2OL3 - chains A and B of the 5 polymer chains in the assembly; structure by X-ray diffraction, 2.90 A resolution.

[Chain A]
Molecule: BM3.3 T-cell receptor alpha-chain
Source organism: Mus musculus
UniProtKB: Q5R1F1 (Q5R1F1_MOUSE); the construct lacks a stretch of the UniProt sequence, so the offset changes along the chain: 1-30 = UniProt 23-52; 31-93 = UniProt 54-116
Sequence (142 residues; row label = number of the first residue in the row; note: 1 number in that range is skipped by the numbering (no residue carries it; nothing is unmodelled there)):
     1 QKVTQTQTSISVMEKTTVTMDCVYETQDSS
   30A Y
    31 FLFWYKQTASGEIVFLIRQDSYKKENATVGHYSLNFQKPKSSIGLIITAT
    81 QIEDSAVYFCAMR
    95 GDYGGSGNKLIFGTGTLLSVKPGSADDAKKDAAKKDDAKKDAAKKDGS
Disordered / not traced: 119-142
Disulfides: Cys22-Cys90
Small-molecule neighbours: N-acetylglucosamine (NAG; 2-acetamido-2-deoxy-beta-D-glucopyranose): Lys54, Glu55, Asn56, Leu64, Asn65, Phe66
From the paper describing this entry:
  - post-translational modification sites: Asn56
  - conformationally variable residues (loop rearrangement, order/disorder transition): Ala91 to Ile105

[Chain B]
Molecule: BM3.3 T-cell receptor beta-chain
Source organism: Mus musculus
UniProtKB: P04214 (TVB6_MOUSE); the construct lacks a stretch of the UniProt sequence and is renumbered around it, so the offset changes along the chain: 1-30 = UniProt 22-51; 31-87 = UniProt 53-109; 90-96 = UniProt 110-116
Sequence (113 residues; row label = number of the first residue in the row; note: 5 numbers in that range are skipped by the numbering (no residue carries them; nothing is unmodelled there)):
     1 VTLLEQNPRWRLVPRGQAVNLRCILKNSQY
   30A P
    31 WMSWYQQDLQKQLQWLFTLRSPGDKEVKSLPGADYLATRVTDTELRLQVA
    81 NMSQGRT
    90 LYCTCSADRVG
   103 N
   105 TLYFGEGSRLIVV
Disulfides: Cys23-Cys92
From the paper describing this entry:
  - conformationally variable residues: Thr93

[Chain A / chain B interface]
Residue-residue contacts (37):
  Phe31(A) - Asn103(B)
  Phe33(A) - Asn103(B)
  Tyr35(A) - Leu106(B)
  Gln37(A) - Gln37(B)  hydrogen bond
  Gln37(A) - Tyr91(B)  hydrogen bond
  Gly41(A) - Tyr91(B)  hydrogen bond (backbone-side chain)
  Gly41(A) - Glu110(B)
  Ile43(A) - Tyr91(B)  hydrophobic
  Ile43(A) - Phe108(B)  hydrophobic
  Arg48(A) - Asn103(B)  hydrogen bond (side chain-backbone)
  Phe89(A) - Gln37(B)
  Phe89(A) - Lys41(B)
  Phe89(A) - Leu43(B)  hydrophobic
  Arg93(A) - Val99(B)
  Arg93(A) - Asn103(B)  hydrogen bond
  Gly98(A) - Arg98(B)  hydrogen bond (backbone-side chain)
  Gly101(A) - Arg98(B)
  Gly101(A) - Val99(B)
  Asn102(A) - Trp31(B)
  Asn102(A) - Ser33(B)
  Asn102(A) - Tyr35(B)  hydrogen bond (backbone-side chain)
  Asn102(A) - Trp45(B)
  Asn102(A) - Thr48(B)
  Asn102(A) - Ser95(B)  hydrogen bond
  Asn102(A) - Asp97(B)  hydrogen bond (side chain-backbone)
  Asn102(A) - Arg98(B)  hydrogen bond (side chain-backbone)
  Asn102(A) - Val99(B)
  Asn102(A) - Leu106(B)
  Lys103(A) - Tyr35(B)
  Lys103(A) - Trp45(B)
  Leu104(A) - Tyr35(B)  hydrogen bond (backbone-side chain)
  Leu104(A) - Leu106(B)  hydrophobic
  Phe106(A) - Tyr35(B)  hydrophobic
  Phe106(A) - Gln42(B)
  Phe106(A) - Leu43(B)  hydrophobic
  Phe106(A) - Phe108(B)  hydrophobic
  Thr108(A) - Gln42(B)
Interface residues without a listed pair, chain A (18 interface residues in all): Gly99, Gly107
Interface residues without a listed pair, chain B (19 interface residues in all): Gly100

[Summary]
Chain A and chain B form an interface of 18 and 19 residues respectively; the contacts include 11 hydrogen
bonds. Polar contacts include Gln37(A)-Gln37(B), Gln37(A)-Tyr91(B) and Gly41(A)-Tyr91(B). Chain A binds
N-acetylglucosamine. The paper reports a modification site at Asn56(A); conformational variability at Ala91(A)
and Thr93(B).
Chain A is BM3.3 T-cell receptor alpha-chain and chain B is BM3.3 T-cell receptor beta-chain, both from Mus
musculus; the structure, crystal structure of BM3.3 ScFV TCR in complex with PBM8-H-2KBM8 MHC class I
molecule, was determined by X-ray diffraction.
